6H6L - chains A and B of the 4 polymer chains in the assembly; structure by X-ray diffraction, 2.50 A resolution.

Chain A (and B):
Protein: Capsid protein
From: Murine norovirus 1
Notes: chain B of this document is another copy of the same molecule, construct and numbering; everything in this record applies to it too
UniProt: A7U694 (A7U694_9CALI); numbering as in UniProt (aligned over 228-530)
Sequence (303 residues; each row starts with the number of its first residue):
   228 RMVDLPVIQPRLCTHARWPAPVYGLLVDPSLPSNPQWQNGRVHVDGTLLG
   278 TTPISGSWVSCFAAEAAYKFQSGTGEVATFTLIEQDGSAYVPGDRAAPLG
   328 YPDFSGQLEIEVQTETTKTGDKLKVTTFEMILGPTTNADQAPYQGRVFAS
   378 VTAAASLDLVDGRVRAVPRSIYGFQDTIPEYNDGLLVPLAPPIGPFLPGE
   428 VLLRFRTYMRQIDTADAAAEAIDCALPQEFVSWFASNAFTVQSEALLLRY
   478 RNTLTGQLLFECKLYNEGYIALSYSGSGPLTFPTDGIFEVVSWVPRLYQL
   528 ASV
Unresolved in the structure: 503-505 (chain B: fully traced)
Bound ions: Na+: Asn364, Asp366 (shared with 3 residues of chain E); Mg2+ site 1: Asp366, Asp410; Mg2+ site 2: Gln438, Asp440, Glu447
Small-molecule neighbours:
  - glycochenodeoxycholic acid (CHO), molecule 1: Trp245, Pro246, Ala247, Tyr250, Tyr435, Met436, Arg437
  - glycochenodeoxycholic acid (CHO), molecule 2: Ala290, Gln312, Asp313, Gly314, Gln340, Arg390, Val391, Arg392, Val394

How chain A and chain B interact:
Residue-residue contacts - 84 pairs, chain A then chain B:
  Pro233(A) - Ser463(B)
  Val234(A) - Ser463(B)  hydrogen bond (backbone-side chain)
  Arg238(A) - Asp313(B)
  Leu239(A) - Ser282(B)
  Leu239(A) - Asp313(B)
  Thr241(A) - Ser282(B)  hydrogen bond
  Thr241(A) - Gly283(B)
  Thr241(A) - Ser284(B)
  Pro246(A) - Arg392(B)  hydrogen bond (backbone-side chain)
  Ala247(A) - Ser284(B)
  Ala247(A) - Arg392(B)
  Pro248(A) - Ser284(B)
  Pro248(A) - Trp285(B)
  Pro248(A) - Arg392(B)
  Tyr250(A) - Arg392(B)
  Ile281(A) - Ile235(B)  hydrophobic
  Ser282(A) - Leu239(B)
  Ser282(A) - Thr241(B)  hydrogen bond
  Ser282(A) - Glu456(B)
  Gly283(A) - Thr241(B)
  Ser284(A) - Thr241(B)
  Ser284(A) - Ala247(B)
  Ser284(A) - Pro248(B)
  Trp285(A) - Arg238(B)
  Trp285(A) - Leu239(B)  hydrophobic
  Trp285(A) - Pro248(B)
  Gln312(A) - Tyr250(B)
  Asp313(A) - Arg238(B)
  Asp313(A) - Leu239(B)
  Glu338(A) - Glu338(B)
  Glu338(A) - Arg396(B)  salt bridge
  Gln340(A) - Met436(B)
  Gln340(A) - Arg437(B)
  Gln340(A) - Gln438(B)  hydrogen bond (side chain-backbone)
  Glu342(A) - Ala444(B)
  Gly347(A) - Thr441(B)
  Asp348(A) - Thr441(B)
  Lys349(A) - Asp440(B)  hydrogen bond (backbone-backbone)
  Lys349(A) - Thr441(B)
  Lys349(A) - Ala442(B)
  Leu350(A) - Gln438(B)
  Leu350(A) - Ile439(B)
  Leu350(A) - Asp440(B)  hydrogen bond (backbone-backbone)
  Leu350(A) - Asp443(B)
  Leu350(A) - Ala444(B)
  Leu350(A) - Ala445(B)
  Val352(A) - Arg396(B)  hydrogen bond (backbone-side chain)
  Val352(A) - Ser397(B)
  Val352(A) - Arg437(B)
  Thr354(A) - Arg396(B)  hydrogen bond
  Arg392(A) - Pro246(B)  hydrogen bond (side chain-backbone)
  Arg392(A) - Ala247(B)
  Arg392(A) - Pro248(B)
  Arg392(A) - Tyr250(B)
  Val394(A) - Arg437(B)
  Arg396(A) - Glu338(B)  salt bridge
  Arg396(A) - Val352(B)  hydrogen bond (side chain-backbone)
  Arg396(A) - Thr353(B)
  Arg396(A) - Thr354(B)  hydrogen bond
  Arg396(A) - Arg396(B)
  Ser397(A) - Val352(B)
  Met436(A) - Gln340(B)
  Arg437(A) - Gln340(B)
  Arg437(A) - Val352(B)
  Arg437(A) - Val394(B)
  Gln438(A) - Gln340(B)  hydrogen bond (backbone-side chain)
  Gln438(A) - Leu350(B)
  Ile439(A) - Leu350(B)
  Asp440(A) - Lys349(B)  hydrogen bond (backbone-backbone)
  Asp440(A) - Leu350(B)  hydrogen bond (backbone-backbone)
  Thr441(A) - Gly347(B)  hydrogen bond (side chain-backbone)
  Thr441(A) - Asp348(B)
  Thr441(A) - Lys349(B)
  Asp443(A) - Leu350(B)
  Ala444(A) - Glu342(B)
  Ala444(A) - Leu350(B)
  Ala445(A) - Leu350(B)
  Glu456(A) - Ser282(B)
  Trp460(A) - Trp460(B)  hydrophobic
  Trp460(A) - Ser463(B)
  Trp460(A) - Asn464(B)
  Ser463(A) - Val234(B)
  Ser463(A) - Trp460(B)
  Asn464(A) - Trp460(B)
Other interface residues (no listed pair), chain A (48 interface residues in all): Ile235, Cys240, Lys351, Thr353, Ala442, Ser459
Other interface residues (no listed pair), chain B (47 interface residues in all): Pro233, Cys240, Ile281, Gln312, Lys351

Summary:
48 residues of chain A and 47 residues of chain B are in contact; the contacts include 16 hydrogen bonds and 2
salt bridges. Among the polar pairs are Glu338(A)-Arg396(B), Val234(A)-Ser463(B) and Thr241(A)-Ser282(B).
Ligands of chain A: glycochenodeoxycholic acid. Asn364(A) and Asp366(A) coordinate Na+.
Chain A and chain B are both Capsid protein (Murine norovirus 1); the structure, Murine norovirus protruding
domain (CW3 strain) in complex with the CD300lf receptor and glycochenodeoxycholate (GCDCA), was determined by
X-ray diffraction.
